Entry 5MU3 (X-ray diffraction, 2.10 A resolution); this record covers chains B and C of the 3 polymer chains in the assembly.

# Chain B
Name: Central kinetochore subunit CTF19
Organism: Kluyveromyces lactis NRRL Y-1140
Reference sequence: Q6CRN7 (CTF19_KLULA); numbering as in UniProt (aligned over 107-270)
Amino-acid sequence (165 residues; row label = number of the first residue in the row):
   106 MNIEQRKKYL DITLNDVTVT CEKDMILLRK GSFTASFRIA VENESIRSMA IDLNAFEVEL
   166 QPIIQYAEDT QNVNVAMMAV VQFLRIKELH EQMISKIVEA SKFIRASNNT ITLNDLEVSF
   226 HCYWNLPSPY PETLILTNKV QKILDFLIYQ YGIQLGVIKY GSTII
Unresolved in the structure: 106, 270
Differences from the reference sequence: initiating methionine (106)

# Chain C
Name: Central kinetochore subunit Okp1
Organism: Kluyveromyces lactis NRRL Y-1140
Reference sequence: Q6CJY0 (Q6CJY0_KLULA); numbering as in UniProt (aligned over 295-360)
Amino-acid sequence (67 residues; numbered 294 to 360; the number before each row is that of its first residue):
   294 MKTMHPSLSV ALSNTFGLIK DDKMSNEIYQ QDKIDFNLKL KTDFSKPLIS EKEENSLNGL
   354 TNAMDNN
Unresolved in the structure: 294-318, 343-360
Differences from the reference sequence: initiating methionine (294)
UniProt features mapped onto this chain:
  - region: S318 to F337 (CTF19-MCM21 binding motif), L350 to N360 (Interaction with NKP1-NKP2)
From the paper describing this entry:
  - mutagenesis - N330A/K332P: abolished binding to Central kinetochore subunit CTF19 (chain B)

# Chain B / chain C interface
Contacting residue pairs (39):
  R190(B) with D328(C), hydrogen bond (side chain-backbone)
  I191(B) with F329(C)
  L194(B) with D328(C); F329(C)
  H195(B) with F329(C)
  M198(B) with F329(C), hydrophobic
  Y228(B) with K332(C)
  Y235(B) with N330(C), hydrogen bond (backbone-side chain)
  P236(B) with N330(C), hydrogen bond (backbone-side chain)
  E237(B) with N330(C); K332(C)
  T238(B) with F329(C), hydrogen bond (side chain-backbone); N330(C), hydrogen bond (backbone-backbone); L331(C); K332(C), hydrogen bond (backbone-backbone)
  L239(B) with K332(C); K334(C)
  L241(B) with K334(C)
  Q246(B) with K334(C); T335(C)
  K247(B) with T335(C); L341(C)
  D250(B) with L333(C); K334(C); T335(C), hydrogen bond; F337(C)
  F251(B) with F337(C)
  I253(B) with Y322(C); L331(C), hydrophobic; L333(C), hydrophobic
  Y254(B) with N319(C), hydrogen bond (backbone-side chain); Y322(C)
  Q255(B) with N319(C)
  Y256(B) with I321(C)
  G257(B) with Y322(C); D325(C)
  I258(B) with D325(C), hydrogen bond (backbone-side chain); F329(C), hydrophobic; L331(C), hydrophobic
Also at the interface, not in a pair above, chain B (24 interface residues in all): I240, Q259
The authors on this interface:
  - pairs named by the authors: P236(B)-N330(C)
  - interface residues, chain C: N319(C), F329(C), N330(C)

# Summary
Chain B and chain C form an interface of 24 and 14 residues respectively, with 9 hydrogen bonds. Polar pairs
include R190(B)-D328(C), Y235(B)-N330(C) and P236(B)-N330(C). The paper describes a contact between P236(B)
and N330(C). The paper reports that N330A/K332P of chain C abolish binding to Central kinetochore subunit
CTF19 (chain B); interface residues N319(C), F329(C) and N330(C).
Chain B is Central kinetochore subunit CTF19 and chain C is Central kinetochore subunit Okp1, both from
Kluyveromyces lactis NRRL Y-1140; the structure, Crystal structure of Ctf19-Mcm21 kinetochore assembly bound
with Ctf19-Mcm21 binding motif of central kinetochore subunit Okp1, was determined by X-ray diffraction.
